6PR5 - chains E and H of the 8 polymer chains in the assembly; structure by electron microscopy, 3.30 A resolution.

Chain E:
Protein: DNA-mediated transposase
Source organism: Helicoverpa zea
UniProt: B0F0C5 (B0F0C5_HELZE); residues 17-507 here = UniProt positions 17-507
Sequence (497 residues; numbered 17 to 513; the number before each row is that of its first residue):
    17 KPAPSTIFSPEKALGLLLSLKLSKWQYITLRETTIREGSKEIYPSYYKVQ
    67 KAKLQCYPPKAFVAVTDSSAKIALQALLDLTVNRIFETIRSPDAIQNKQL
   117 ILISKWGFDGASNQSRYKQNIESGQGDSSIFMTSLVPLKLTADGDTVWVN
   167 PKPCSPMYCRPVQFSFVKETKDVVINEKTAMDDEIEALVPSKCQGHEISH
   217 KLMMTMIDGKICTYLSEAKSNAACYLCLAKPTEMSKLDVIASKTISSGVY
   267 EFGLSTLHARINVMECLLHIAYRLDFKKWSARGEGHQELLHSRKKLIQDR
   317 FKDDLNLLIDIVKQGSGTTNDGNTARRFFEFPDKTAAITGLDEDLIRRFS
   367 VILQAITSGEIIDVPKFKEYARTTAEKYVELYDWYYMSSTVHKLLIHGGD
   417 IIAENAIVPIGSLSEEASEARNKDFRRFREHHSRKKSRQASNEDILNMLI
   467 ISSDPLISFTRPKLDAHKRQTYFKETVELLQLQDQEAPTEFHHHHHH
Unresolved in the structure: 17-20, 501-513
Differences from the reference sequence: expression tag (508-513)
Bound ions: Mg2+ site 1: Asp125, Asp224 (shared with 1 residue of chain F; DC17(H) of chain H); Mg2+ site 2: Asp125, Glu435 (shared with DG16(H), DC17(H) of chain H); Zn2+: Cys240, Cys243, His408, His413
From the paper describing this entry:
  - binding site for the 30-nt DNA strand: Val328
  - catalytic residues: His274
  - catalytic residues: Asp125, Asp224, Glu435 (citing earlier work)

Chain H:
Molecule: 39-nt DNA strand
Sequence (39 nucleotides; row label = number of the first residue in the row):
     1 TTTTCGATCCACCGTGCACCGTGAGATCTAGGCCAGATC
Unresolved in the structure: 38-39
Bound ions: Mg2+ site 1: DG16, DC17 (shared with Asp125(E), Glu435(E) of chain E); Mg2+ site 2: DC17 (shared with Asp125(E), Asp224(E) of chain E; 1 residue of chain F)

Chain E / chain H interface:
Residue-residue contacts (30; chain E residue first):
  Asp125(E) - DC17(H)  phosphate contact
  Ser128(E) - DA18(H)  hydrogen bond to the phosphate
  Leu273(E) - DG16(H)  base contact
  His274(E) - DC17(H)  salt bridge to the phosphate
  Lys329(E) - DA18(H)  hydrogen bond to the base
  Gln330(E) - DA18(H)  base contact
  Gly331(E) - DC17(H)  sugar contact
  Gly331(E) - DA18(H)  base contact
  Ser332(E) - DG16(H)  hydrogen bond to the phosphate
  Ser332(E) - DC17(H)  sugar contact
  Gly333(E) - DC17(H)  base contact
  Thr334(E) - DC17(H)  hydrogen bond to the base
  Asp337(E) - DT15(H)  base contact
  Asp337(E) - DG16(H)  base contact
  Gly338(E) - DG16(H)  hydrogen bond to the base
  Asn339(E) - DG14(H)  hydrogen bond to the base
  Asn339(E) - DT15(H)  base contact
  Asn339(E) - DG16(H)  base contact
  Arg342(E) - DG16(H)  hydrogen bond to the base
  Arg343(E) - DC12(H)  salt bridge to the phosphate
  Glu432(E) - DG16(H)  base contact
  Glu435(E) - DT15(H)  sugar contact
  Glu435(E) - DG16(H)  phosphate contact
  Ala436(E) - DT15(H)  base contact
  Asn438(E) - DT15(H)  phosphate contact
  Asn438(E) - DG16(H)  phosphate contact
  Lys439(E) - DG14(H)  hydrogen bond to the sugar
  Lys439(E) - DT15(H)  sugar contact
  Arg442(E) - DG16(H)  salt bridge to the phosphate
  Lys484(E) - DC9(H)  phosphate contact
Other interface residues (no listed pair), chain E (27 interface residues in all): Gly126, Lys184, Asp224, Ile277, Val328
Other interface residues (no listed pair), chain H (9 interface residues in all): DC13, DC19

Overview:
27 residues of chain E face 9 of chain H across their interface; the contacts include 8 hydrogen bonds and 3
salt bridges. Polar contacts include Lys329(E)-DA18(H), Thr334(E)-DC17(H) and Gly338(E)-DG16(H). The paper
reports catalytic residues His274(E), Asp125(E) and Asp224(E) among others; a binding site for the 30-nt DNA
strand at Val328(E).
Here chain E is DNA-mediated transposase (Helicoverpa zea) and chain H is a 39-nt DNA strand. Entry 6PR5
(Cryo-EM structure of HzTransib strand transfer complex (STC)) was determined by electron microscopy,
deposited together with 6PQR, 6PQU, 6PQX and 6PQY.
